PDB entry 4ZUO | X-ray diffraction, 1.33 A resolution | chains A and B

# Chain A (and B)
Name: Acetylpolyamine aminohydrolase
Organism: Mycoplana ramosa
Notes: chain B of this document is another copy of the same molecule, construct and numbering; everything in this record applies to it too
UniProtKB: Q48935 (APHA_MYCRA); residues 1-341 here = UniProt positions 1-341
Chain sequence (341 residues; numbered 1 to 341; the number before each row is that of its first residue):
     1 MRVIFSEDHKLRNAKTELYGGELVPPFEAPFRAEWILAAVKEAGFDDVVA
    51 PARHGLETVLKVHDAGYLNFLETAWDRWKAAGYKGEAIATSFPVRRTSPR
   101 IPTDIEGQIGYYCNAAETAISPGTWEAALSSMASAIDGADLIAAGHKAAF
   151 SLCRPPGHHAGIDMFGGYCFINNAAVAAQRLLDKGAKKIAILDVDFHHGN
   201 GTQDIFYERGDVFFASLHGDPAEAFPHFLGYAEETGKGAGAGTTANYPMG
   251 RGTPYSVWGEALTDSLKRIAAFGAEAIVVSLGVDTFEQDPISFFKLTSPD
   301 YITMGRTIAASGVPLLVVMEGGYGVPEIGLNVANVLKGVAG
Metal / ion sites: K+: D193, D195, H197, S216, L217; Zn2+: D195, H197, D284 (together with XS6)
Residues lining bound ligands: XS6 (6-[(3-aminopropyl)amino]-N-hydroxyhexanamide): E17, Y19, E117, H158, H159, G167, Y168, D195, H197, F225, D284, I291, G321, Y323
Curated features (UniProtKB/Swiss-Prot):
  - active site: H159 (Proton donor/acceptor)
  - binding site (substrate): Y19, E106, E117, Y323
  - binding site (Zn(2+)): D195, H197, D284
  - site: Y323 (Polarizes the scissile carbonyl of the substrate)
  - mutagenesis: H158 (H158A: Reduces enzyme activity by 97%), H159 (H159A: Abolishes enzyme activity), Y323 (Y323F: Reduces enzyme activity by 99%)
From the paper describing this entry:
  - binding site for XS6: H158, H159, Y323
  - catalytic residues: H158, H159 (proposed by the authors, not directly observed)

# How chain A and chain B interact
Pairs across the interface (114):
  L18(A) with L18(B), hydrophobic; I88(B), hydrophobic; T90(B)
  G20(A) with W78(B); Y83(B); K84(B); G85(B), hydrogen bond (backbone-backbone)
  G21(A) with L23(B); W78(B); G85(B); E86(B)
  E22(A) with L23(B); K84(B), salt bridge; G85(B)
  L23(A) with G21(B); E22(B); L23(B)
  W78(A) with G20(B); G21(B)
  Y83(A) with G20(B)
  K84(A) with G20(B); E22(B)
  G85(A) with G20(B), hydrogen bond (backbone-backbone); G21(B); E22(B)
  E86(A) with G21(B)
  I88(A) with L18(B), hydrophobic
  T90(A) with L18(B); A115(B); A116(B), hydrogen bond (backbone-backbone); E117(B)
  S91(A) with N114(B); F225(B); P226(B), hydrogen bond (side chain-backbone); H227(B); F228(B)
  F92(A) with F92(B), hydrophobic; V94(B), hydrophobic; N114(B), hydrogen bond (backbone-backbone); F228(B)
  P93(A) with V94(B); R95(B); F228(B)
  V94(A) with P93(B); N114(B); M164(B), hydrophobic
  R95(A) with P93(B); Y111(B), hydrogen bond (side chain-backbone); D163(B), salt bridge; M164(B)
  R96(A) with I162(B); D163(B), salt bridge; M164(B); D204(B), salt bridge; L229(B)
  T97(A) with F228(B)
  S98(A) with F228(B), hydrogen bond (backbone-backbone); L229(B); Y231(B); E234(B)
  R100(A) with Y231(B); E233(B), salt bridge
  P102(A) with A222(B); H227(B); F228(B), hydrophobic
  T103(A) with A222(B), hydrogen bond (backbone-backbone); E223(B)
  D104(A) with A222(B), hydrogen bond (backbone-backbone); E223(B); H227(B), salt bridge
  E106(A) with H227(B)
  G107(A) with H227(B); F228(B)
  Y111(A) with R95(B), hydrogen bond (backbone-side chain); F228(B)
  N114(A) with S91(B); F92(B), hydrogen bond (backbone-backbone); V94(B)
  A115(A) with T90(B)
  A116(A) with T90(B), hydrogen bond (backbone-backbone)
  E117(A) with T90(B)
  I162(A) with R96(B)
  D163(A) with R95(B), salt bridge; R96(B), salt bridge
  M164(A) with V94(B), hydrophobic; R95(B); R96(B)
  D204(A) with R96(B), salt bridge
  A222(A) with P102(B); T103(B), hydrogen bond (backbone-backbone); D104(B), hydrogen bond (backbone-backbone)
  E223(A) with T103(B); D104(B)
  F225(A) with S91(B)
  P226(A) with S91(B), hydrogen bond (backbone-side chain)
  H227(A) with S91(B); P102(B); D104(B), salt bridge; E106(B); G107(B)
  F228(A) with S91(B); F92(B); P93(B); T97(B); S98(B), hydrogen bond (backbone-backbone); P102(B), hydrophobic; G107(B); Y111(B)
  L229(A) with R96(B); S98(B)
  Y231(A) with S98(B); R100(B)
  E233(A) with R100(B), salt bridge
  E234(A) with S98(B)
Other interface residues (no listed pair), chain A (51 interface residues in all): I101, G110, Y112, C113, P221, A224
Other interface residues (no listed pair), chain B (52 interface residues in all): Y19, I101, G110, Y112, C113, P221, A224

# Overview
51 residues of chain A face 52 of chain B across their interface, with 16 hydrogen bonds and 11 salt bridges.
Polar pairs include E22(A)-K84(B), R95(A)-D163(B) and R96(A)-D163(B). Bound to chain A: compound XS6. The
paper reports catalytic residues H158(A) and H159(A); a binding site for XS6 at H158(A), H159(A) and Y323(A).
Both chains are Acetylpolyamine aminohydrolase (Mycoplana ramosa). Entry 4ZUO (Crystal structure of
acetylpolyamine amidohydrolase from Mycoplana ramosa in complex with a hydroxamate inhibitor) was determined
by X-ray diffraction, deposited together with 4ZUM, 4ZUN, 4ZUP, 4ZUQ and 4ZUR.
